5F99 - chains D and I of the 10 polymer chains in the assembly; structure by X-ray diffraction, 2.63 A resolution.

== Chain D ==
Protein: Histone H2B 1.1
From: Xenopus laevis
UniProtKB: P02281 (H2B11_XENLA); residues 4-125 here correspond to UniProt positions 5-126 (UniProt number = residue number + 1)
Amino-acid sequence (122 residues; row label = number of the first residue in the row):
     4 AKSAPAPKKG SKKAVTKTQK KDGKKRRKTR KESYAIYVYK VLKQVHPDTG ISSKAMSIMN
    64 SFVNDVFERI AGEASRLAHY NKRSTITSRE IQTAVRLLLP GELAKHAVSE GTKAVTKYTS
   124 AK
Unresolved in the structure: 4-25
Sequence notes: conflict Thr32 (Ser33 in P02281)
Curated features (UniProtKB/Swiss-Prot):
  - modified residue: Lys5 (N6-acetyllysine), Lys12 (N6-acetyllysine), Ser14 (Phosphoserine), Lys15 (N6-acetyllysine), Lys20 (N6-acetyllysine)
  - glycosylation: Ser112 (O-linked (GlcNAc) serine)
  - cross-link: Lys120 (Glycyl lysine isopeptide (Lys-Gly) (interchain with G-Cter in ubiquitin))
Metal / ion sites: Mg2+: Val48 (shared with 1 residue of chain E)

== Chain I ==
Molecule: 147-nt DNA strand
From: Mouse mammary tumor virus
Sequence (147 nucleotides; row label = number of the first residue in the row; numbers below 1 keep their minus sign (DA-73 is residue -73)):
   -73 ATCTGCAACA GTCCTAACAT TCACCTCTTG TGTGTTTGTG TCTGTTCGCC ATCCCGTCTC
   -13 CGCTCGTCAC TTATCCTTCA CTTTCCAGAG GGTCCCCCCG CAGACCCCGG CGACCCTCAG
    47 GTCGGCCGAC TGCGGCACAG TTTTGAT

== Chain D / chain I interface ==
Residue-residue contacts (18; chain D residue first):
  Arg29(D) with DA30(I), phosphate contact; DC31(I), phosphate contact
  Arg30(D) with DT-48(I), hydrogen bond to the phosphate; DC-47(I), salt bridge to the phosphate; DC31(I), phosphate contact
  Thr32(D) with DA30(I), phosphate contact
  Arg33(D) with DT-48(I), hydrogen bond to the base
  Tyr42(D) with DT-54(I), phosphate contact
  Gly53(D) with DT-54(I), phosphate contact
  Ile54(D) with DT-54(I), phosphate contact
  Ser55(D) with DA-55(I), phosphate contact
  Ser56(D) with DA-55(I), hydrogen bond to the phosphate
  Arg86(D) with DG-34(I), salt bridge to the phosphate; DT-33(I), salt bridge to the phosphate
  Ser87(D) with DT-35(I), hydrogen bond to the phosphate; DG-34(I), hydrogen bond to the phosphate
  Thr88(D) with DT-35(I), hydrogen bond to the phosphate; DG-34(I), hydrogen bond to the phosphate
Interface residues without a listed pair, chain D (14 interface residues in all): Glu35, Lys85
Interface residues without a listed pair, chain I (10 interface residues in all): DT-45

== Summary ==
14 residues of chain D face 10 of chain I across their interface; the contacts include 7 hydrogen bonds and 3
salt bridges. Polar contacts include Arg33(D)-DT-48(I), Arg30(D)-DT-48(I) and Ser56(D)-DA-55(I).
Chain D is Histone H2B 1.1 (Xenopus laevis) and chain I is a 147-nt DNA strand (Mouse mammary tumor virus);
the structure, X-ray Structure of the MMTV-A Nucleosome Core Particle, was determined by X-ray diffraction.
